7M89 - chains A and P of the 3 polymer chains in the assembly; structure by X-ray diffraction, 1.83 A resolution.

== Chain A ==
Name: DNA polymerase eta
From: Homo sapiens
Notes: EC 2.7.7.7
UniProt: Q9Y253 (POLH_HUMAN); residue numbers follow UniProt; this construct covers 1-432
Sequence (435 residues; row label = number of the first residue in the row; numbers below 1 keep their minus sign (Gly-2 is residue -2)):
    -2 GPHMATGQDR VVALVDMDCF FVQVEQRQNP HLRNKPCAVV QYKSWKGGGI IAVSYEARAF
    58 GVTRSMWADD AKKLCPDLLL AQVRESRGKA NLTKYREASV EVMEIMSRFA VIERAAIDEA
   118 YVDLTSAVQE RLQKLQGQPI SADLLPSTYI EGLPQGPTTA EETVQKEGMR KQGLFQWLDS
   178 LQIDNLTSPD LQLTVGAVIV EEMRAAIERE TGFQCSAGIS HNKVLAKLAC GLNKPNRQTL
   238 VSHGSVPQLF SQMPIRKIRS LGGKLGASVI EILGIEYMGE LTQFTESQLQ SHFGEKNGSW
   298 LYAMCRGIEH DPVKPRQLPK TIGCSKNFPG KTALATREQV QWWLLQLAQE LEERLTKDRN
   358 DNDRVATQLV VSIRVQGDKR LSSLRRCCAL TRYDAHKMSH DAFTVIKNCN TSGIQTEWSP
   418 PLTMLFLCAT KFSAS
Not modelled in the structure: 155-159
Construct notes: expression tag (-2 to 0); engineered mutation Ala113 (Ser in Q9Y253)
Swiss-Prot annotation at these positions:
  - binding site (Mg(2+)): Asp13, Met14, Asp115, Glu116
  - binding site (Mn(2+)): Asp13, Met14, Asp115, Glu116
  - binding site (a 2'-deoxyribonucleoside 5'-triphosphate): Arg61
  - natural variant: Val37 (deletion: In XPV), Leu75 (deletion: In XPV), Arg93 (R93P: In XPV), Arg111 (R111H: In XPV), Thr122 (T122P: In XPV), Gly153 (G153D: In a breast cancer sample), Thr191 (T191P: In XPV), Gly263 (G263V: In XPV), Val266 (V266D: In XPV), Gly295 (G295R: In XPV), Arg361 (R361S: In XPV)
  - mutagenesis: Tyr52 (Y52A/F: Reduces DNA polymerase activity; Y52E: Reduces DNA polymerase activity. Increases fidelity of replication and reduces translesion bypass), Arg61 (R61A: Reduces enzymatic activity by two-thirds), Ser62 (S62G: Increased DNA polymerase activity and translesion bypass compared to wild-type), Ala68 (A68S/V: Severe reduction in thymine dimer translesion bypass), Asn324 to Pro326 (Reduces binding to chromatin and to monoubiquitinated PCNA. Abolishes binding to monoubiquitinated PCNA; when associated with 705-E--H-713 Del)
Ion coordination: Ca2+: Asp13, Met14, Asp115 (together with 2'-deoxyadenosine 5'-triphosphate); K+: Asp13, Glu116 (together with 2'-deoxyadenosine 5'-triphosphate) (shared with A8(P) of chain P)
Ligand contacts: 2'-deoxyadenosine 5'-triphosphate (DTP): Asp13, Met14, Asp15, Cys16, Phe17, Phe18, Ile48, Ala49, Tyr52, Arg55, Arg61, Ile114, Asp115, Lys231
Reported in the primary citation:
  - mutagenesis - S113A: unchanged catalytic activity on RNA-terminated primers
  - mutagenesis - S113A (20-fold): decreased catalytic activity on 2'-deoxyadenosine 5'-triphosphate
  - mutagenesis - S113A: decreased binding to 2'-deoxyadenosine 5'-triphosphate
  - mutagenesis - S113A: unchanged catalytic activity on 2'F-dA
  - mutagenesis - S113A: decreased binding to incoming nucleotide

== Chain P ==
Molecule: 8-nt DNA/RNA hybrid strand
Sequence (8 nucleotides; each row starts with the number of its first residue):
     1 AGCGTCAA
Ion coordination: K+: A8 (together with 2'-deoxyadenosine 5'-triphosphate) (shared with Asp13(A), Glu116(A) of chain A)

== Interface between chain A and chain P ==
Pairs across the interface (22):
  Ala113(A) with A8(P), sugar contact
  Asp115(A) with A8(P), hydrogen bond to the sugar
  Glu116(A) with A8(P), sugar contact
  Lys224(A) with DA7(P), phosphate contact; A8(P), salt bridge to the phosphate
  Ile255(A) with DA7(P), phosphate contact
  Arg256(A) with DA7(P), phosphate contact
  Ser257(A) with DC6(P), phosphate contact; DA7(P), hydrogen bond to the phosphate
  Leu258(A) with DA7(P), hydrogen bond to the phosphate
  Gly259(A) with DA7(P), hydrogen bond to the phosphate
  Gly260(A) with DC6(P), phosphate contact; DA7(P), phosphate contact
  Lys261(A) with DT5(P), salt bridge to the phosphate; DC6(P), hydrogen bond to the phosphate
  Leu262(A) with DC6(P), hydrogen bond to the phosphate
  Arg377(A) with DG4(P), salt bridge to the phosphate
  Leu381(A) with DC3(P), phosphate contact
  Arg382(A) with DG2(P), salt bridge to the phosphate; DC3(P), hydrogen bond to the phosphate
  Arg383(A) with DG2(P), phosphate contact
  Cys384(A) with DG2(P), hydrogen bond to the phosphate
Also at the interface, not in a pair above, chain A (20 interface residues in all): Ile114, Ser379, Ser380
Also at the interface, not in a pair above, chain P (8 interface residues in all): DA1

== Summary ==
20 residues of chain A and 8 residues of chain P are in contact; the contacts include 8 hydrogen bonds and 4
salt bridges. Polar contacts include Asp115(A)-A8(P), Ser257(A)-DA7(P) and Leu258(A)-DA7(P). The paper reports
that S113A of chain A reduces catalytic activity on 2'-deoxyadenosine 5'-triphosphate; S113A of chain A
reduces binding to 2'-deoxyadenosine 5'-triphosphate.
Here chain A is DNA polymerase eta (Homo sapiens) and chain P is an 8-nt DNA/RNA hybrid strand. Entry 7M89
(Human DNA Pol eta S113A with rA-ended primer and dATP: in crystallo reaction for 0 s) was determined by X-ray
diffraction (same publication as 7M7L, 7M7M, 7M7N, 7M7O, 7M7P, 7M7Q and 19 further entries).
